Entry 7E96 (X-ray diffraction, 2.40 A resolution); this record covers chains B and D of the 4 polymer chains in the assembly.

[Chain B]
Name: Extracellular giant hemoglobin major globin subunit A2
From: Oligobrachia mashikoi
UniProtKB: Q7M413 (GLBA2_OLIMA); residues 1-142 here correspond to UniProt positions 17-158 (UniProt number = residue number + 16)
Amino-acid sequence (142 residues; row label = number of the first residue in the row):
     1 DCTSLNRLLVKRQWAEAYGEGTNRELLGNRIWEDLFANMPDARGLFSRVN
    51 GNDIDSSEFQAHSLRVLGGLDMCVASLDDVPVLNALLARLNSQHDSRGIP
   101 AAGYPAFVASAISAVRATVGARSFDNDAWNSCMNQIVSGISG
Curated features (UniProtKB/Swiss-Prot):
  - binding site (hydrogen sulfide): Cys-73
  - binding site (heme b): His-94
Cystine bridges: Cys-2/Cys-132
Bound ions: heme Fe: His-94 (together with oxygen molecule)
Small-molecule neighbours:
  - heme (HEM): Ala-42, Leu-45, Phe-46, Arg-48, Val-49, His-62, Arg-65, Val-66, Gly-69, Leu-70, Leu-90, Gln-93, His-94, Arg-97, Ile-99, Gly-103, Tyr-104, Phe-107, Met-133, Ile-136, Val-137, Ile-140
  - heme / oxygen molecule: Trp-32, Ala-42, Leu-45, Phe-46, Arg-48, Val-49, His-62, Arg-65, Val-66, Gly-69, Leu-70, Leu-90, Gln-93, His-94, Arg-97, Ile-99, Gly-103, Tyr-104, Phe-107, Met-133, Ile-136, Val-137, Ile-140
  - oxygen molecule (OXY): Trp-32, Phe-46, His-62, Val-66, His-94

[Chain D]
Name: Giant hemoglobin B1b globin chain
From: Oligobrachia mashikoi
UniProtKB: B1Q3G1 (B1Q3G1_OLIMA); residues 1-145 here = UniProt positions 1-145
Amino-acid sequence (145 residues; numbered 1 to 145; the number before each row is that of its first residue):
     1 ECCSRGDAEVVISEWDQVFNAAMAGSSESAIGVAIFDVFFTSSGVSPSMF
    51 PGGGDSSSAEFLAQVSRVISGADIAINSLTNRATCDSLLSHLNAQHKAIS
   101 GVTGAAVTHLSEAISSVVAQVLPSAHIDAWGYCMAYIAAGIGAGL
Cystine bridges: Cys-3/Cys-133
Bound ions: heme Fe: His-96 (together with oxygen molecule)
Small-molecule neighbours:
  - heme (HEM): Phe-39, Val-45, Met-49, Phe-50, Pro-51, Gln-64, Arg-67, Val-68, Gly-71, Leu-92, Gln-95, His-96, Ile-99, Gly-101, Val-102, Ala-106, Val-107, Leu-110, Ser-111, Ile-141
  - heme / oxygen molecule: Phe-36, Phe-39, Val-45, Met-49, Phe-50, Pro-51, Gln-64, Arg-67, Val-68, Gly-71, Leu-92, Gln-95, His-96, Ile-99, Gly-101, Val-102, Ala-106, Val-107, Leu-110, Ser-111, Ile-141
  - oxygen molecule (OXY): Phe-36, Phe-50, Gln-64, Val-68, His-96, Leu-110

[How chain B and chain D interact]
Pairs across the interface - 18 pairs, chain B then chain D:
  Ser-4(B) / Ala-30(D)
  Leu-5(B) / Ala-34(D)  hydrophobic
  Leu-5(B) / Val-117(D)  hydrophobic
  Leu-5(B) / Gln-120(D)
  Leu-5(B) / Val-121(D)  hydrophobic
  Leu-8(B) / Met-23(D)
  Leu-8(B) / Ser-27(D)
  Leu-8(B) / Ile-31(D)  hydrophobic
  Leu-9(B) / Gln-120(D)
  Leu-9(B) / Val-121(D)
  Leu-9(B) / Pro-123(D)
  Arg-12(B) / Gln-17(D)
  Arg-12(B) / Asn-20(D)
  Arg-12(B) / Met-23(D)
  Arg-12(B) / Val-121(D)  hydrogen bond (side chain-backbone)
  Arg-12(B) / Leu-122(D)
  Arg-122(B) / Ser-124(D)
  Ser-123(B) / Pro-123(D)
Also at the interface, not in a pair above, chain B (11 interface residues in all): Lys-11, Ala-15, Phe-124, Asp-125
Also at the interface, not in a pair above, chain D (15 interface residues in all): Val-18, Ala-22

[Summary]
11 residues of chain B and 15 residues of chain D are in contact, with 1 hydrogen bond. Its one
hydrogen-bonded contact is Arg-12(B)/Val-121(D). Chain B binds heme, oxygen molecule and heme / oxygen
molecule.
Here chain B is Extracellular giant hemoglobin major globin subunit A2 and chain D is Giant hemoglobin B1b
globin chain, both from Oligobrachia mashikoi. Entry 7E96 (Oxy-deoxy intermediate of 400 kDa giant hemoglobin
at 69% oxygen saturation) was determined by X-ray diffraction together with 7E97, 7E98 and 7E99 from the same
study.
